Entry 8RHJ (X-ray diffraction, 3.05 A resolution); this record covers chains A and G of the 34 polymer chains in the assembly.

[Chain A]
Molecule: Proteasome subunit alpha type-2
Source organism: Saccharomyces cerevisiae
UniProt: P23639 (PSA2_YEAST); numbering as in UniProt (aligned over 1-250)
Chain sequence (250 residues; row label = number of the first residue in the row):
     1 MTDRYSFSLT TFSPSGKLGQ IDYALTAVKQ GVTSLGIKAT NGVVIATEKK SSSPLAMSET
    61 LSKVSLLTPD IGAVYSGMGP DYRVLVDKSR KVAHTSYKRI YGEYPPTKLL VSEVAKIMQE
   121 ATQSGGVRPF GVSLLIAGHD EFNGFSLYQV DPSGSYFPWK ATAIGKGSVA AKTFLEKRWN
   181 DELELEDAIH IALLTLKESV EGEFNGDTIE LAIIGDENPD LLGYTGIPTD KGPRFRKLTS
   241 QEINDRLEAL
Swiss-Prot annotation at these positions:
  - cross-link: Lys108 (Glycyl lysine isopeptide (Lys-Gly) (interchain with G-Cter in ubiquitin))

[Chain G]
Molecule: Proteasome subunit alpha type-1
Source organism: Saccharomyces cerevisiae
UniProt: P21243 (PSA1_YEAST); residues -8 to 243 here correspond to UniProt positions 1-252 (UniProt number = residue number + 9)
Chain sequence (252 residues; numbered -8 to 243; the number before each row is that of its first residue; numbers below 1 keep their minus sign (Met-8 is residue -8)):
    -8 MSGAAAASAA GYDRHITIFS PEGRLYQVEY AFKATNQTNI NSLAVRGKDC TVVISQKKVP
    52 DKLLDPTTVS YIFCISRTIG MVVNGPIPDA RNAALRAKAE AAEFRYKYGY DMPCDVLAKR
   112 MANLSQIYTQ RAYMRPLGVI LTFVSVDEEL GPSIYKTDPA GYYVGYKATA TGPKQQEITT
   172 NLENHFKKSK IDHINEESWE KVVEFAITHM IDALGTEFSK NDLEVGVATK DKFFTLSAEN
   232 IEERLVAIAE QD
Unresolved in the structure: -8 to 1, 243
Metal / ion sites: Mg2+: Thr8, Arg122, Met125

[How chain A and chain G interact]
Residue-residue contacts - 63 pairs, chain A then chain G:
  Asp3(A) - Tyr124(G)
  Tyr5(A) - Ile7(G)
  Tyr5(A) - Ala123(G)  hydrophobic
  Tyr5(A) - Tyr124(G)  hydrophobic
  Leu9(A) - Ile9(G)  hydrophobic
  Leu9(A) - Ala123(G)  hydrophobic
  Gln20(A) - Ile9(G)
  Gln20(A) - Phe10(G)  hydrogen bond (side chain-backbone)
  Tyr23(A) - Phe10(G)  hydrophobic
  Tyr23(A) - Ser11(G)
  Tyr23(A) - Pro12(G)  hydrophobic
  Tyr23(A) - Gly14(G)
  Ala24(A) - Phe10(G)  hydrophobic
  Thr26(A) - Pro12(G)
  Thr26(A) - Glu13(G)
  Ala27(A) - Gly14(G)
  Ser52(A) - Tyr153(G)  hydrogen bond
  Pro54(A) - Lys158(G)
  Pro54(A) - Glu174(G)
  Leu55(A) - Tyr157(G)
  Leu55(A) - Lys158(G)  hydrogen bond (backbone-backbone)
  Leu55(A) - Ala159(G)
  Leu55(A) - Thr170(G)
  Leu55(A) - Glu174(G)
  Leu55(A) - Phe177(G)  hydrophobic
  Ala56(A) - Gly156(G)
  Ala56(A) - Tyr157(G)  hydrophobic
  Met57(A) - Arg37(G)
  Met57(A) - Val155(G)
  Met57(A) - Gly156(G)  hydrogen bond (backbone-backbone)
  Met57(A) - Tyr157(G)
  Met57(A) - Lys158(G)
  Thr60(A) - Tyr146(G)
  Thr60(A) - Val155(G)
  Thr60(A) - Gly156(G)  hydrogen bond (side chain-backbone)
  Leu61(A) - Tyr153(G)  hydrophobic
  Met78(A) - Phe10(G)  hydrophobic
  Met78(A) - Leu16(G)  hydrophobic
  Pro80(A) - Gln117(G)
  Pro80(A) - Ala151(G)
  Pro80(A) - Gly152(G)
  Pro80(A) - Tyr153(G)
  Asp81(A) - Gln117(G)
  Arg83(A) - Ala113(G)  hydrogen bond (side chain-backbone)
  Arg83(A) - Asn114(G)
  Arg83(A) - Gly152(G)  hydrogen bond (side chain-backbone)
  Arg83(A) - Tyr154(G)
  Val84(A) - Asn114(G)
  Val84(A) - Gln117(G)
  Asp87(A) - Lys110(G)  salt bridge
  Asp87(A) - Asn114(G)
  Gly126(A) - Arg122(G)
  Gly126(A) - Ala123(G)  hydrogen bond (backbone-backbone)
  Val127(A) - Gln121(G)
  Val127(A) - Arg122(G)
  Arg128(A) - Thr8(G)
  Arg128(A) - Phe10(G)
  Arg128(A) - Leu16(G)
  Arg128(A) - Thr120(G)  hydrogen bond (side chain-backbone)
  Arg128(A) - Gln121(G)  hydrogen bond (backbone-backbone)
  Pro129(A) - Phe10(G)
  Phe130(A) - Gln121(G)
  Gly131(A) - Phe10(G)
Other interface residues (no listed pair), chain A (30 interface residues in all): Thr2, Ser53, Ala121
Other interface residues (no listed pair), chain G (33 interface residues in all): Leu173

[Overview]
30 residues of chain A face 33 of chain G across their interface; the contacts include 10 hydrogen bonds and 1
salt bridge. Polar contacts include Asp87(A)-Lys110(G), Gln20(A)-Phe10(G) and Ser52(A)-Tyr153(G). Thr8(G),
Arg122(G) and Met125(G) form the Mg2+ site.
Here chain A is Proteasome subunit alpha type-2 and chain G is Proteasome subunit alpha type-1, both from
Saccharomyces cerevisiae. Entry 8RHJ (Yeast 20S proteasome in complex with a macrocyclic oxindole epoxyketone
(compound 5)) was determined by X-ray diffraction, deposited together with 8RHK and 8RHL.
